PDB entry 4F0P | X-ray diffraction, 2.79 A resolution | chains A and C of the 4 polymer chains in the assembly

Chain A (and C):
Protein: Restriction endonuclease
From: Mycobacterium sp
Notes: chain C of this document is another copy of the same molecule, construct and numbering; everything in this record applies to it too
UniProtKB: A3PUQ5 (A3PUQ5_MYCSJ); residues 1-456 here = UniProt positions 1-456
Amino-acid sequence (456 residues; numbered 1 to 456; the number before each row is that of its first residue):
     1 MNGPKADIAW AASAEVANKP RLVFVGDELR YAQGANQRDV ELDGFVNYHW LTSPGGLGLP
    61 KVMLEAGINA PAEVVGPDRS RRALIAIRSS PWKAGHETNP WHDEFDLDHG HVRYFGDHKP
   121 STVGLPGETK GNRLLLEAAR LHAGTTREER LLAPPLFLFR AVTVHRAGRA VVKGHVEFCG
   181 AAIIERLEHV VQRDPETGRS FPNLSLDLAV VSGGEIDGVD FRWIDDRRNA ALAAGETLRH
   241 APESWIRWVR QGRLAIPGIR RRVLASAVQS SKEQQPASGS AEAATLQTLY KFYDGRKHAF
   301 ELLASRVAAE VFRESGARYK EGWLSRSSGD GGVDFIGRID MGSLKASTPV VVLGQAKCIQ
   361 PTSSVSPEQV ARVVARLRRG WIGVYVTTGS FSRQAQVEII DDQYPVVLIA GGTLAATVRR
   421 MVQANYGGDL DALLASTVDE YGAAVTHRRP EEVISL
Not modelled in the structure: 1-6 (chain C: 1-7)
Metal / ion sites: Mg2+: Asp334, Gln355, Ala356
From the paper describing this entry:
  - Mg2+ coordination: Asp334, Gln355, Ala356
  - mutagenesis - V191D, V191R: decreased expression
  - mutagenesis - V191D, V191R, R376A, E398A, D402A: decreased catalytic activity

Chain A / chain C interface:
Contacting residue pairs (38; chain A residue first):
  Pro367(A) - Arg372(C)
  Glu368(A) - Glu368(C)
  Glu368(A) - Gln369(C)
  Glu368(A) - Arg372(C)  salt bridge
  Ala371(A) - Ala371(C)
  Ala371(A) - Arg372(C)
  Arg372(A) - Pro367(C)
  Arg372(A) - Glu368(C)  salt bridge
  Arg372(A) - Ala371(C)
  Arg372(A) - Gln394(C)
  Arg372(A) - Glu398(C)  salt bridge
  Val374(A) - Ala375(C)  hydrophobic
  Ala375(A) - Val374(C)  hydrophobic
  Ala375(A) - Tyr404(C)  hydrogen bond (backbone-side chain)
  Arg376(A) - Asp402(C)  salt bridge
  Arg376(A) - Tyr404(C)  hydrogen bond (backbone-side chain)
  Arg379(A) - Arg379(C)
  Gln394(A) - Gly329(C)  hydrogen bond (side chain-backbone)
  Gln394(A) - Asp330(C)  hydrogen bond (side chain-backbone)
  Gln394(A) - Gly331(C)
  Gln394(A) - Arg372(C)
  Glu398(A) - Arg372(C)  salt bridge
  Asp402(A) - Arg376(C)  salt bridge
  Tyr404(A) - Ala375(C)
  Tyr404(A) - Arg376(C)  hydrogen bond (side chain-backbone)
  Ala443(A) - Arg186(C)  hydrogen bond (backbone-side chain)
  His447(A) - His109(C)  hydrogen bond (side chain-backbone)
  His447(A) - His111(C)
  His447(A) - Arg260(C)
  Arg448(A) - His111(C)
  Arg448(A) - Arg113(C)
  Arg448(A) - Arg186(C)
  Arg448(A) - Glu188(C)  salt bridge
  Arg448(A) - Asp207(C)  salt bridge
  Arg449(A) - Asp106(C)  salt bridge
  Glu452(A) - Glu104(C)
  Glu452(A) - His111(C)  salt bridge
  Ser455(A) - Arg113(C)  hydrogen bond
Interface residues without a listed pair, chain A (23 interface residues in all): Gly332, Gln369, Val397, Val445, Thr446
Interface residues without a listed pair, chain C (26 interface residues in all): Glu185

Overview:
Chain A and chain C form an interface of 23 and 26 residues respectively; the contacts include 8 hydrogen
bonds and 10 salt bridges. Polar contacts include Glu368(A)-Arg372(C), Arg372(A)-Glu398(C) and
Arg376(A)-Asp402(C). From the paper: V191D, V191R and R376A of chain A, among others, reduce catalytic
activity; Mg2+ coordination by Asp334(A), Gln355(A) and Ala356(A); 5 substitutions were tested in all.
Chain A and chain C are both Restriction endonuclease (Mycobacterium sp); the structure, MspJI Restriction
Endonuclease - P31 Form, was determined by X-ray diffraction together with 4F0Q from the same study.
